3C28 - chains C and B of the 4 polymer chains in the assembly; structure by X-ray diffraction, 2.60 A resolution.

# Chain C
Molecule: LoxP DNA, chain C
Sequence (34 nucleotides; row label = number of the first residue in the row):
     2 ATAACTTCGT ATAATGTATG CTATACGAAG TTAT

# Chain B
Name: Recombinase cre
From: Bacteriophage P1
UniProt: P06956 (RECR_BPP1); numbering as in UniProt (aligned over 20-341)
Sequence (322 residues; row label = number of the first residue in the row):
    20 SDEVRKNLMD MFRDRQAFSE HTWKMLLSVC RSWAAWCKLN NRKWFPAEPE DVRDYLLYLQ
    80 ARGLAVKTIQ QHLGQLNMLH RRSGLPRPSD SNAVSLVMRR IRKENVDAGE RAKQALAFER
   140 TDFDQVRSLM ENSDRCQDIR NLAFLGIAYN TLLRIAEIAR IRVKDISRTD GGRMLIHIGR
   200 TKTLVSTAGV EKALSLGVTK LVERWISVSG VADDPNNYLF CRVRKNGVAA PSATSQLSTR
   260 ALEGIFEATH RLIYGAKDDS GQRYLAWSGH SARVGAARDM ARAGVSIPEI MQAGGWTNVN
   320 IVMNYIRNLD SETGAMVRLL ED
Not modelled in the structure: 327-332, 334
Curated features (UniProtKB/Swiss-Prot):
  - active site: Arg173, His289, Arg292, Trp315, Tyr324 (O-(3'-phospho-DNA)-tyrosine intermediate)

# Chain C / chain B interface
Residue-residue contacts (57):
  DA2(C) - Lys244(B)  base contact
  DT3(C) - Lys244(B)  hydrogen bond to the base
  DA4(C) - Lys244(B)  phosphate contact
  DA5(C) - Arg154(B)  salt bridge to the phosphate
  DA5(C) - Gln156(B)  phosphate contact
  DA5(C) - Val242(B)  phosphate contact
  DA5(C) - Arg243(B)  sugar contact
  DA5(C) - Lys244(B)  sugar contact
  DC6(C) - Gln156(B)  hydrogen bond to the phosphate
  DC6(C) - Arg159(B)  salt bridge to the phosphate
  DC6(C) - Arg241(B)  phosphate contact
  DC6(C) - Val242(B)  hydrogen bond to the phosphate
  DC6(C) - Ala260(B)  sugar contact
  DT7(C) - Arg241(B)  sugar contact
  DT7(C) - Gln255(B)  phosphate contact
  DT7(C) - Leu256(B)  phosphate contact
  DT7(C) - Ser257(B)  hydrogen bond to the phosphate
  DT7(C) - Ala260(B)  phosphate contact
  DT8(C) - Ser257(B)  base contact
  DT8(C) - Arg259(B)  base contact
  DC9(C) - Arg259(B)  base contact
  DG10(C) - Arg50(B)  sugar contact
  DT11(C) - Ser47(B)  hydrogen bond to the phosphate
  DT11(C) - Arg50(B)  salt bridge to the phosphate
  DA12(C) - Met44(B)  base contact
  DA12(C) - Arg81(B)  salt bridge to the phosphate
  DA12(C) - Leu83(B)  phosphate contact
  DA12(C) - Thr87(B)  sugar contact
  DA12(C) - Arg282(B)  hydrogen bond to the base
  DT13(C) - Met44(B)  base contact
  DT13(C) - Leu83(B)  phosphate contact
  DT13(C) - Ala84(B)  hydrogen bond to the phosphate
  DT13(C) - Thr87(B)  hydrogen bond to the phosphate
  DT13(C) - Gln90(B)  base contact
  DT13(C) - Arg282(B)  hydrogen bond to the sugar
  DA14(C) - Lys86(B)  phosphate contact
  DA14(C) - Gln90(B)  hydrogen bond to the base
  DA14(C) - Ala131(B)  phosphate contact
  DA14(C) - Lys132(B)  hydrogen bond to the phosphate
  DA14(C) - Tyr283(B)  sugar contact
  DA15(C) - Lys86(B)  base contact
  DA15(C) - Lys201(B)  hydrogen bond to the base
  DA15(C) - Ile320(B)  phosphate contact
  DA15(C) - Tyr324(B)  hydrogen bond to the phosphate
  DT16(C) - Arg173(B)  salt bridge to the phosphate
  DT16(C) - Lys201(B)  salt bridge to the phosphate
  DT16(C) - Thr202(B)  sugar contact
  DT16(C) - Arg292(B)  salt bridge to the phosphate
  DT16(C) - Trp315(B)  hydrogen bond to the phosphate
  DT16(C) - Ile320(B)  phosphate contact
  DG17(C) - Trp315(B)  phosphate contact
  DG17(C) - Thr316(B)  hydrogen bond to the phosphate
  DG17(C) - Asn317(B)  hydrogen bond to the phosphate
  DT18(C) - Asn317(B)  phosphate contact
  DT18(C) - Asn319(B)  base contact
  DC22(C) - Arg118(B)  sugar contact
  DT23(C) - Lys122(B)  phosphate contact
Interface residues without a listed pair, chain B (39 interface residues in all): Arg130, His289

# In short
The interface between chain C and chain B involves 19 residues on one side and 39 on the other; the contacts
include 16 hydrogen bonds and 7 salt bridges. Among the polar pairs are DT3(C)-Lys244(B), DA12(C)-Arg282(B)
and DA14(C)-Gln90(B).
Chain C is LoxP DNA, chain C and chain B is Recombinase cre (Bacteriophage P1); the structure, Crystal
structure of the product synapse complex, was determined by X-ray diffraction.
